4GWP - chains E and F of the 7 polymer chains in the assembly; structure by X-ray diffraction, 4.20 A resolution (low resolution: residue-level contacts below are approximate; hydrogen-bond / salt-bridge calls are withheld).

== Chain E ==
Molecule: Mediator of RNA polymerase II transcription subunit 18
Organism: Saccharomyces cerevisiae
UniProt: P32585 (MED18_YEAST); residues 1-307 here = UniProt positions 1-307
Chain sequence (307 residues; row label = number of the first residue in the row):
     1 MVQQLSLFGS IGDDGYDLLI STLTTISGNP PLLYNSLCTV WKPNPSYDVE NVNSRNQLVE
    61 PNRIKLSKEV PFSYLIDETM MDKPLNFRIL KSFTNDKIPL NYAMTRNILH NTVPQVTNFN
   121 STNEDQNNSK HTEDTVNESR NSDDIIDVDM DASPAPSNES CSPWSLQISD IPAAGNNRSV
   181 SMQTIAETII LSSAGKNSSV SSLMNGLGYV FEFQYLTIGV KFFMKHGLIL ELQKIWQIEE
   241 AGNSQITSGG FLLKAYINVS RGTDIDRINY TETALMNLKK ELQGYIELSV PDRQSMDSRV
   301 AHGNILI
Not modelled in the structure: 1, 111-157, 302-307
Swiss-Prot annotation at these positions:
  - mutagenesis: T22 (T22I: In SRB5-1; suppresses the phenotypic defects of an RNA polymerase II CTD truncation)

== Chain F ==
Molecule: Mediator of RNA polymerase II transcription subunit 20
Organism: Saccharomyces cerevisiae
UniProt: P34162 (MED20_YEAST); numbering as in UniProt (aligned over 1-210)
Chain sequence (210 residues; each row starts with the number of its first residue):
     1 MGKSAVIFVE RATPATLTEL KDALSNSILS VRDPWSIDFR TYRCSIKNLP ADVSKLMYSI
    61 TFHHHGRQTV LIKDNSAMVT TAAAADIPPA LVFNGSSTGV PESIDTILSS KLSNIWMQRQ
   121 LIKGDAGETL ILDGLTVRLV NLFSSTGFKG LLIELQADEA GEFETKIAGI EGHLAEIRAK
   181 EYKTSSDSLG PDTSNEICDL AYQYVRALEL
Not modelled in the structure: 1
Swiss-Prot annotation at these positions:
  - mutagenesis: P14 (P14H: In SRB2-1; suppresses the phenotypic defects of an RNA polymerase II CTD truncation)

== How chain E and chain F interact ==
Pairs across the interface (83):
  V2(E) - T98(F)
  V2(E) - V100(F)
  L32(E) - F93(F)
  L33(E) - F93(F)
  Y34(E) - F93(F)
  Y34(E) - N94(F)
  N35(E) - N94(F)
  S36(E) - N94(F)
  S36(E) - S96(F)
  S46(E) - N48(F)
  Y47(E) - I46(F)
  Y47(E) - N48(F)
  Y47(E) - L49(F)
  D48(E) - K47(F)
  D48(E) - N48(F)
  V49(E) - N114(F)
  E50(E) - N114(F)
  N53(E) - S113(F)
  N53(E) - N114(F)
  R55(E) - S109(F)
  V59(E) - K111(F)
  V59(E) - S113(F)
  S67(E) - L91(F)
  S67(E) - S96(F)
  K68(E) - L91(F)
  K68(E) - N94(F)
  K68(E) - S96(F)
  E69(E) - N94(F)
  E69(E) - S96(F)
  S160(E) - S194(F)
  P163(E) - P88(F)
  P163(E) - L91(F)
  W164(E) - L91(F)
  S165(E) - S96(F)
  S165(E) - S97(F)
  Q167(E) - S96(F)
  I168(E) - I107(F)
  A186(E) - K111(F)
  E187(E) - S97(F)
  E187(E) - T98(F)
  E187(E) - G99(F)
  E187(E) - V100(F)
  E187(E) - P101(F)
  E187(E) - E102(F)
  E187(E) - I107(F)
  T188(E) - T80(F)
  T188(E) - T81(F)
  T188(E) - E102(F)
  T188(E) - I104(F)
  T188(E) - I107(F)
  I189(E) - T80(F)
  I189(E) - T81(F)
  I189(E) - I87(F)
  I189(E) - P88(F)
  I189(E) - S97(F)
  I190(E) - M78(F)
  I190(E) - V79(F)
  L191(E) - V79(F)
  L191(E) - T80(F)
  L191(E) - T81(F)
  L191(E) - D86(F)
  S192(E) - V79(F)
  S192(E) - N195(F)
  S193(E) - A77(F)
  A194(E) - S76(F)
  A194(E) - A77(F)
  G195(E) - N75(F)
  G195(E) - S76(F)
  G195(E) - A77(F)
  K196(E) - D74(F)
  K196(E) - N75(F)
  K196(E) - S76(F)
  N197(E) - S76(F)
  G206(E) - K73(F)
  L207(E) - M78(F)
  L207(E) - W116(F)
  Y209(E) - L112(F)
  Y209(E) - I115(F)
  K221(E) - F93(F)
  K221(E) - N94(F)
  K221(E) - G95(F)
  F223(E) - F93(F)
  N258(E) - T98(F)
Other interface residues (no listed pair), chain E (44 interface residues in all): I64, L203, E231
Other interface residues (no listed pair), chain F (45 interface residues in all): S45, M57, Q68, A90, V92, S110, C198

== Summary ==
Chain E and chain F form an interface of 44 and 45 residues respectively. Curated annotation (UniProt) lists
one mutagenesis site on chain E; one mutagenesis site on chain F.
Here chain E is Mediator of RNA polymerase II transcription subunit 18 and chain F is Mediator of RNA
polymerase II transcription subunit 20, both from Saccharomyces cerevisiae. Entry 4GWP (Structure of the
Mediator Head Module from S. cerevisiae) was determined by X-ray diffraction together with 4GWQ from the same
study.
